Entry 8YKX (electron microscopy, 2.69 A resolution); this record covers chains B and E of the 5 polymer chains in the assembly.

Chain B:
Name: Guanine nucleotide-binding protein G(I)/G(S)/G(T) subunit beta-1
From: Rattus norvegicus
UniProtKB: P54311 (GBB1_RAT); residue numbers follow UniProt; this construct covers 1-340
Chain sequence (340 residues; row label = number of the first residue in the row):
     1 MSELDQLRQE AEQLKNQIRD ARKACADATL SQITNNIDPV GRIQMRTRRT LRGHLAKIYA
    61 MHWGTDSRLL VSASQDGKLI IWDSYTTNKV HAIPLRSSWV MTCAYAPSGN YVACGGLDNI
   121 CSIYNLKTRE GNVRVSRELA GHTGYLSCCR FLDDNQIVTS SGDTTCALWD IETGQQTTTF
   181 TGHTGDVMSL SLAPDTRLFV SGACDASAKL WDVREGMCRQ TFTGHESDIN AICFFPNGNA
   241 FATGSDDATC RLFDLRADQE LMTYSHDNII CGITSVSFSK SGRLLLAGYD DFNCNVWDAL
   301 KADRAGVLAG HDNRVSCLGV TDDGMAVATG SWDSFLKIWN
Not modelled in the structure: 1-3
UniProt features mapped onto this chain:
  - modified residue: Ser2 (N-acetylserine), His266 (Phosphohistidine)

Chain E:
Name: Antibody fragment ScFv16
From: synthetic construct
Notes: antibody fragment or engineered binder
Chain sequence (247 residues; row label = number of the first residue in the row; note: 14 numbers in that range are skipped by the numbering (no residue carries them; nothing is unmodelled there); a row labelled like 121A-121O holds insertion residues (121A, then the next letters in order)):
     2 VQLVESGGGL VQPGGSRKLS CSASGFAFSS FGMHWVRQAP EKGLEWVAYI SSGSGTIYYA
    62 DTVKGRFTIS RDDPKNTLFL QMTSLRSEDT AMYYCVRSIY YYGSSPFDFW GQGTTLTVSS
121A-121O GGGGSGGGGSGGGGS
   136 SDIVMTQATS SVPVTPGESV SISCRSSKSL LHSNGNTYLY WFLQRPGQSP QLLIYRMSNL
   196 ASGVPDRFSG SGSGTAFTLT ISRLEAEDVG VYYCMQHLEY PLTFGAGTKL EL
Not modelled in the structure: 121A-121O
Disulfides: Cys159-Cys229

Interface between chain B and chain E:
Contacting residue pairs (14; chain B residue first):
  Arg68(B) with Tyr103(E)
  Leu69(B) with Tyr103(E), hydrophobic
  Val90(B) with Tyr102(E), hydrophobic
  His91(B) with Tyr102(E)
  Arg129(B) with Val2(E); Arg98(E), hydrogen bond (backbone-side chain); Asp109(E), salt bridge; Ser197(E)
  Glu130(B) with Gly26(E); Phe27(E); Ala28(E), hydrogen bond (backbone-backbone); Phe32(E)
  Gly131(B) with Ser31(E); Phe32(E)
Interface residues without a listed pair, chain B (10 interface residues in all): Asp66, Asp83, Asn132
Interface residues without a listed pair, chain E (13 interface residues in all): Ile100, Phe110

Summary:
The interface between chain B and chain E involves 10 residues on one side and 13 on the other, with 2
hydrogen bonds and 1 salt bridge. Among the polar pairs are Arg129(B)-Asp109(E), Arg129(B)-Arg98(E) and
Glu130(B)-Ala28(E).
Here chain B is Guanine nucleotide-binding protein G(I)/G(S)/G(T) subunit beta-1 (Rattus norvegicus) and chain
E is Antibody fragment ScFv16 (synthetic construct). Entry 8YKX (Cryo-EM structure of succinate receptor SUCR1
bound to maleic acid) was determined by electron microscopy, deposited together with 8YKV and 8YKW.
